PDB entry 8D21 | electron microscopy, 3.96 A resolution | chains G and I of the 12 polymer chains in the assembly

Chain G:
Protein: Hemagglutinin HA2 chain
Source organism: Influenza A virus
UniProt: Q289M7 (HEMA_I00A1); residues 1-176 here correspond to UniProt positions 344-519 (UniProt number = residue number + 343)
Chain sequence (222 residues; numbered 1 to 222; the number before each row is that of its first residue):
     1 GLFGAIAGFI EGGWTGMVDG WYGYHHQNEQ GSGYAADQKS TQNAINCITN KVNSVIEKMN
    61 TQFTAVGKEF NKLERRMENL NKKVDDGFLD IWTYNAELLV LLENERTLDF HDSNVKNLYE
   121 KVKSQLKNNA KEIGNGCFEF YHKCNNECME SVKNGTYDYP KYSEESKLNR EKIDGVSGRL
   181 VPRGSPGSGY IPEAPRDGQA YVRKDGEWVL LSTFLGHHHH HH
Not modelled in the structure: 174-222
Construct notes: conflict Cys-47 (Gly390 in Q289M7); expression tag (177-222)
Disulfide bonds: Cys-144/Cys-148
Covalently attached groups: N-acetylglucosamine (NAG) linked to Asn-154
UniProt features mapped onto this chain:
  - glycosylation: Asn-154 (N-linked (GlcNAc...) asparagine)

Chain I:
Protein: Hemagglutinin HA1 chain
Source organism: Influenza A virus
UniProt: Q6WG00 (Q6WG00_9INFA); the construct lacks a stretch of the UniProt sequence, so the offset changes along the chain: 11-54 = UniProt 18-61; 55-82 = UniProt 63-90; 83-92 = UniProt 92-101; 93-125 = UniProt 103-135; 2 more segments
Chain sequence (326 residues; row label = number of the first residue in the row; a row labelled like 125A-125C holds insertion residues (125A, then the next letters in order)):
    11 DTICIGYHAN NSTDTVDTVC EKNVTVTHSV NLLEDSHNGK LCLL
   54A K
    55 GIAPLQLGNC SVAGWILGNP ECELLISK
   82A E
    83 SWSYIVETPN
   92A P
    93 ENGTCYPGYF ADYEELREQL SSVSSFERFE IFP
125A-125C KES
   126 SWPNHTVTGV SASCSHNGKS SFYRNLLWLT GKNGLYPNLS KSYVNNKEKE VLVLWGVHHP
   186 PNIGNQRALY HTENAYVSVV SSHYSRRFTP EIAKRPKVRD QEGRINYYWT LLEPGDTIIF
   246 EANGNLIAPW YAFALSR
  262A G
   263 FGSGIITSNA PMDECDAKCQ TPQGAINSSL PFQNVHPVTI GECPKYVRSA KLRMVTGLRN
   323 IPSIQSR
Not modelled in the structure: 327-329
Construct notes: conflict Cys-30 (Leu37 in Q6WG00)
Disulfide bonds: Cys-52/Cys-277, Cys-64/Cys-76, Cys-97/Cys-139, Cys-281/Cys-305
Covalently attached groups: N-acetylglucosamine (NAG) linked to Asn-21, Asn-33, Asn-63, Asn-94, Asn-129, Asn-163, Asn-289

Chain G / chain I interface:
Pairs across the interface - 101 pairs, chain G then chain I:
  Leu-2(G) with Ile-323(I), hydrophobic
  Ala-5(G) with Glu-31(I)
  Ile-6(G) with Arg-321(I)
  Ile-10(G) with Ile-15(I)
  Glu-11(G) with Tyr-17(I), hydrogen bond (backbone-side chain)
  Gly-12(G) with Tyr-17(I); Ile-323(I)
  Gly-13(G) with Tyr-17(I); Pro-324(I)
  Trp-14(G) with Ile-15(I); Gly-16(I); Tyr-17(I), hydrogen bond (backbone-backbone); His-18(I); Ala-19(I), hydrogen bond (backbone-backbone)
  Thr-15(G) with Ala-19(I)
  Met-17(G) with His-18(I)
  Gly-20(G) with His-18(I)
  Trp-21(G) with Tyr-17(I); His-18(I), hydrogen bond (backbone-backbone); Thr-318(I)
  Tyr-22(G) with Gly-16(I)
  Gly-23(G) with Cys-14(I); Ile-15(I); Gly-16(I), hydrogen bond (backbone-backbone)
  Tyr-24(G) with Ile-13(I), hydrophobic; Cys-14(I); Ile-15(I), hydrophobic
  His-25(G) with Thr-12(I); Cys-14(I)
  His-26(G) with Thr-12(I); Ile-13(I)
  Gln-27(G) with Asp-11(I); Thr-12(I), hydrogen bond (backbone-backbone)
  Ile-48(G) with Val-317(I); Thr-318(I)
  Val-52(G) with Val-40(I), hydrophobic
  Val-55(G) with Met-316(I), hydrophobic
  Ile-56(G) with Pro-293(I), hydrophobic
  Met-59(G) with Pro-293(I), hydrophobic
  Thr-61(G) with Glu-304(I), hydrogen bond (side chain-backbone); Cys-305(I), hydrogen bond (side chain-backbone)
  Gln-62(G) with Gly-303(I); Glu-304(I)
  Phe-63(G) with Gly-264(I); Ser-265(I); Gly-303(I); Glu-304(I)
  Thr-64(G) with Thr-301(I); Gly-303(I), hydrogen bond (backbone-backbone)
  Val-66(G) with Ile-267(I); Val-300(I), hydrophobic; Thr-301(I); Ile-302(I), hydrophobic
  Lys-68(G) with Glu-110(I)
  Glu-69(G) with Glu-106(I); Arg-109(I), salt bridge
  Asn-71(G) with Glu-106(I)
  Leu-89(G) with Tyr-308(I), hydrophobic; Arg-310(I)
  Asp-90(G) with Arg-310(I), salt bridge
  Trp-92(G) with Phe-294(I), hydrophobic; Lys-307(I)
  Thr-93(G) with Arg-310(I)
  Ala-96(G) with Phe-294(I), hydrophobic
  Glu-97(G) with Ser-311(I)
  Val-100(G) with Leu-42(I), hydrophobic; Leu-314(I), hydrophobic; Met-316(I), hydrophobic
  Leu-101(G) with Val-29(I), hydrophobic
  Asn-104(G) with Val-26(I); Asp-27(I), hydrogen bond (side chain-backbone); Arg-315(I), hydrogen bond (side chain-backbone); Met-316(I); Val-317(I), hydrogen bond (side chain-backbone)
  Glu-105(G) with Thr-28(I), hydrogen bond; Val-29(I); Cys-30(I)
  Thr-107(G) with Val-317(I)
  Leu-108(G) with Val-317(I), hydrophobic; Arg-321(I)
  His-111(G) with Thr-318(I), hydrogen bond (side chain-backbone); Gly-319(I), hydrogen bond (side chain-backbone); Leu-320(I)
  Val-115(G) with Tyr-17(I), hydrophobic
  Leu-118(G) with Ile-15(I), hydrophobic
  Gly-136(G) with Ile-13(I); Cys-14(I); Ile-15(I), hydrogen bond (backbone-backbone)
  Cys-137(G) with Ile-13(I); Cys-14(I), disulfide
  Phe-138(G) with Asp-11(I); Thr-12(I); Ile-13(I), hydrogen bond (backbone-backbone)
  Glu-139(G) with Asp-11(I), hydrogen bond (side chain-backbone); Thr-12(I)
  Phe-140(G) with Asp-11(I), hydrogen bond (backbone-backbone)
  His-142(G) with Asp-11(I)
  Lys-143(G) with Asp-11(I)
  Cys-144(G) with Asp-11(I)
  Met-149(G) with Thr-12(I); Ile-13(I), hydrophobic
Other interface residues (no listed pair), chain G (62 interface residues in all): Phe-3, Asn-28, Glu-29, Ala-65, Phe-70, Val-122, Val-152
Other interface residues (no listed pair), chain I (50 interface residues in all): His-38, Ile-268, Ser-291, Val-309, Ile-326
Disulfides between the chains: Cys-137(G)/Cys-14(I)

Summary:
62 residues of chain G and 50 residues of chain I are in contact, with 1 disulfide bond, 19 hydrogen bonds and
2 salt bridges. Among the polar pairs are Glu-69(G)/Arg-109(I), Asp-90(G)/Arg-310(I) and Glu-11(G)/Tyr-17(I).
Covalently linked N-acetylglucosamine: at Asn-154(G).
Chain G is Hemagglutinin HA2 chain and chain I is Hemagglutinin HA1 chain, both from Influenza A virus; the
structure, Cryo-EM structure of the VRC321 clinical trial, vaccine-elicited, human antibody 1B06 in complex
with a stabilized ..., was determined by electron microscopy.
